3AT4 - chain A; structure by X-ray diffraction, 2.20 A resolution.

Chain A:
Molecule: Casein kinase II subunit alpha
From: Homo sapiens
Notes: EC 2.7.11.1
UniProtKB: P68400 (CSK21_HUMAN); residue numbers follow UniProt; this construct covers 1-335
Amino-acid sequence (340 residues; row label = number of the first residue in the row; numbers below 1 keep their minus sign (Gly-4 is residue -4)):
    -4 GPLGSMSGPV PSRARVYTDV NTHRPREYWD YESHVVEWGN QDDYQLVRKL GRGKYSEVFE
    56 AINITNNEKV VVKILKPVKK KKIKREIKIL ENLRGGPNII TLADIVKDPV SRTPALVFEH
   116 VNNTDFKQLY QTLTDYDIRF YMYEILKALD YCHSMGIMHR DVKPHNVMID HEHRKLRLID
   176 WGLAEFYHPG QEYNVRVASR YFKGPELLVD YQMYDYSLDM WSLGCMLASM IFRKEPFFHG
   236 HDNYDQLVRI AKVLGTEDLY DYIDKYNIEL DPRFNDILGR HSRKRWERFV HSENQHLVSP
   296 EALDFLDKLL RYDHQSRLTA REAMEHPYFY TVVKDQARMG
Not modelled in the structure: -4 to 1, 333-335
Sequence notes: expression tag (-4 to 0)
Curated features (UniProtKB/Swiss-Prot):
  - region: Gln36 to Leu41 (Interaction with beta subunit)
  - active site: Asp156 (Proton acceptor)
  - binding site (ATP): Leu45 to Val53, Lys68
  - natural variant: Arg47 (R47Q: In OCNDS), Tyr50 (Y50S: In OCNDS), Asp175 (D175G: In OCNDS), Lys198 (K198R: In OCNDS)
Residues lining bound ligands: CCK ([1-(6-{6-[(1-methylethyl)amino]-1H-indazol-1-yl}pyrazin-2-yl)-1H-pyrrol-3-yl]acetic acid): Leu45, Gly46, Val53, Val66, Lys68, Ile95, Phe113, Glu114, His115, Val116, Asn118, His160, Met163, Ile174, Asp175
From the paper describing this entry:
  - binding site for CCK: Leu45, Val53, Val66, Lys68, Glu81, Ile95, Phe113, His115, Val116, His160, Met163, Ile174, Asp175
  - catalytic residues: Lys68, Glu81, Asp175 (citing earlier work)

Summary:
Chain A binds compound CCK. Curated annotation (UniProt) lists active-site residue Asp156 and 10 ATP-binding
residues. The paper reports catalytic residues Lys68, Glu81 and Asp175; a binding site for CCK at Leu45, Val53
and Val66 among others.
Chain A is Casein kinase II subunit alpha (Homo sapiens); the structure, Crystal structure of CK2alpha with
pyradine derivertive, was determined by X-ray diffraction, deposited together with 3AT2 and 3AT3.
